8RNX - chain A; structure by X-ray diffraction, 1.25 A resolution.

== Chain A ==
Protein: Lysozyme C
Source organism: Gallus gallus
Notes: EC 3.2.1.17
UniProt: P00698 (LYSC_CHICK); residues 1-129 here correspond to UniProt positions 19-147 (UniProt number = residue number + 18)
Sequence (129 residues; row label = number of the first residue in the row):
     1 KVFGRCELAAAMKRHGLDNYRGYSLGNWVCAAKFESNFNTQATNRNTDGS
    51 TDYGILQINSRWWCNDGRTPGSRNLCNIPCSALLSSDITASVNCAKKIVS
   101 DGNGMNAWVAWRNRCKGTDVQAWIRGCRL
Disulfides: Cys6-Cys127, Cys30-Cys115, Cys64-Cys80, Cys76-Cys94
Metal / ion sites: Na+: Ser60, Cys64, Ser72, Arg73; ruthenium ion near Asp101 (its only coordinating residue here)
UniProt features mapped onto this chain:
  - active site: Glu35, Asp52
  - binding site (substrate): Asp101
What the authors report for this chain:
  - ruthenium ion coordination: Asp101

== Summary ==
The Na+ site is built by Ser60, Cys64, Ser72 and Arg73. From UniProt: active-site residues Glu35 and Asp52 and
substrate-binding residue Asp101. From the paper: ruthenium ion coordination by Asp101.
Chain A is Lysozyme C (Gallus gallus); the structure, Hen Egg White Lysozyme soaked with
[HIsq][trans-RuCl4(DMSO)(Isq)], was determined by X-ray diffraction (same publication as 8RNY, 8RNV and 8RNW).
